5DIG - chains A and B of the 4 polymer chains in the assembly; structure by X-ray diffraction, 2.24 A resolution.

[Chain A (and B)]
Name: Estrogen receptor
Organism: Homo sapiens
Notes: fragment: ligand-binding domain; chain B of this document is another copy of the same molecule, construct and numbering; everything in this record applies to it too
Reference sequence: P03372 (ESR1_HUMAN); residue numbers follow UniProt; this construct covers 298-554
Sequence (257 residues; each row starts with the number of its first residue):
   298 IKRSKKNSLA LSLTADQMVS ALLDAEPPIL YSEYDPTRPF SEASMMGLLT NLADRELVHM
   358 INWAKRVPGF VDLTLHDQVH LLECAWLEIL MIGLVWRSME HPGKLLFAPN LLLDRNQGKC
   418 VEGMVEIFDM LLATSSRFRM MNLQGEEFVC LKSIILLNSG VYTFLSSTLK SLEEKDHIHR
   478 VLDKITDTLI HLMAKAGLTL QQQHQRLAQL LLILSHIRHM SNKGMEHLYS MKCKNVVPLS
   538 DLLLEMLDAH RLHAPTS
Not modelled in the structure: 298-302, 462-468, 551-554 (chain B: 298-304, 462-464, 550-554)
Sequence notes: engineered mutation S537 (Tyr in P03372)
Small-molecule neighbours: 5CE ((1S,3aR,5S,7aS)-5-[4-hydroxy-2-(trifluoromethyl)phenyl]-7a-methyloctahydro-1H-inden-1-ol): M343, L346, T347, L349, A350, E353, L384, L387, M388, L391, R394, F404, M421, I424, L428, G521, H524, L525

[Interface between chain A and chain B]
Pairs across the interface (52):
  A430(A) - Y459(B)
  R434(A) - H476(B)
  I451(A) - L509(B)  hydrophobic
  N455(A) - L509(B)  hydrogen bond (side chain-backbone)
  Y459(A) - A430(B)
  Y459(A) - L509(B)  hydrogen bond (side chain-backbone)
  Y459(A) - I510(B)
  Y459(A) - H513(B)
  H476(A) - R434(B)  hydrogen bond
  D480(A) - Q502(B)
  D480(A) - Q506(B)  hydrogen bond
  T483(A) - H501(B)
  T483(A) - Q502(B)
  T483(A) - A505(B)
  D484(A) - Q498(B)  hydrogen bond
  D484(A) - Q502(B)  hydrogen bond
  I487(A) - H501(B)
  L497(A) - L497(B)  hydrophobic
  Q498(A) - D484(B)  hydrogen bond
  H501(A) - T483(B)
  H501(A) - D484(B)  salt bridge
  H501(A) - I487(B)
  H501(A) - H501(B)
  H501(A) - L504(B)
  Q502(A) - D480(B)
  Q502(A) - D484(B)  hydrogen bond
  L504(A) - H501(B)
  A505(A) - T483(B)
  A505(A) - L508(B)  hydrophobic
  Q506(A) - D480(B)  hydrogen bond
  L508(A) - A505(B)  hydrophobic
  L509(A) - I451(B)  hydrophobic
  L509(A) - N455(B)
  L509(A) - Y459(B)  hydrogen bond (backbone-side chain)
  I510(A) - Y459(B)  hydrogen bond (backbone-side chain)
  L511(A) - L509(B)  hydrophobic
  S512(A) - L511(B)
  S512(A) - R515(B)  hydrogen bond
  H513(A) - Y459(B)
  H513(A) - R515(B)
  R515(A) - S512(B)  hydrogen bond
  R515(A) - H513(B)
  R515(A) - H516(B)  hydrogen bond
  H516(A) - R515(B)
  H516(A) - N519(B)  hydrogen bond
  N519(A) - H516(B)  hydrogen bond
  N519(A) - N519(B)  hydrogen bond
  K520(A) - H547(B)
  E523(A) - E523(B)
  H547(A) - K520(B)
  L549(A) - K520(B)
  H550(A) - E523(B)
Other interface residues (no listed pair), chain A (33 interface residues in all): M427, Q500
Other interface residues (no listed pair), chain B (32 interface residues in all): T460, L479, L549

[In short]
33 residues of chain A and 32 residues of chain B are in contact; the contacts include 17 hydrogen bonds and 1
salt bridge. Polar contacts include H501(A)-D484(B), N455(A)-L509(B) and Y459(A)-L509(B). Bound to chain A:
compound 5CE.
Both chains are Estrogen receptor (Homo sapiens). Entry 5DIG (Crystal Structure of the ER-alpha Ligand-binding
Domain in complex with a trifluoromethyl-substituted A-CD ring estrogen derivative ...) was determined by
X-ray diffraction together with 4ZN7, 4ZNH, 4ZNS, 4ZNT, 4ZNU, 4ZNV and 50 further entries from the same study.
